6CUX - chains A and B of the 6 polymer chains in the assembly; structure by X-ray diffraction, 4.10 A resolution (low resolution: residue-level contacts below are approximate; hydrogen-bond / salt-bridge calls are withheld).

Chain A (and B):
Molecule: DNA-directed RNA polymerase subunit alpha
From: Escherichia coli (strain K12)
Notes: EC 2.7.7.6; chain B of this document is another copy of the same molecule, construct and numbering; everything in this record applies to it too
UniProtKB: P0A7Z4 (RPOA_ECOLI); numbering as in UniProt (aligned over 1-329)
Chain sequence (329 residues; each row starts with the number of its first residue):
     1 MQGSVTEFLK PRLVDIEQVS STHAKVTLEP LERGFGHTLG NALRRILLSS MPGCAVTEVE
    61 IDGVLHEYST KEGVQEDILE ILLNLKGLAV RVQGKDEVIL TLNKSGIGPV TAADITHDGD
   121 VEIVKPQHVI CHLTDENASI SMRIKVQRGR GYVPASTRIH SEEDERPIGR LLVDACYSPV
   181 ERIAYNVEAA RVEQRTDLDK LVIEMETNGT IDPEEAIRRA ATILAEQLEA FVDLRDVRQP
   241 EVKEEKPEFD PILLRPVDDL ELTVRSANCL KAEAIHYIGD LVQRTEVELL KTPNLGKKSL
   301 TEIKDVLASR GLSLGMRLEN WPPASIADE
Unresolved in the structure: 1-7, 235-329 (chain B: 1-5, 159-171, 233-329)
Swiss-Prot annotation at these positions:
  - region: E162 to E165 (Required for interaction with Crp at class II promoters)
  - modified residue: R265 (ADP-ribosylarginine), K297 (N6-acetyllysine), K298 (N6-acetyllysine)
  - mutagenesis: R45 (R45C: In rpoA112; temperature-sensitive, blocks RNA polymerase assembly), E162 to E165 (5-fold decrease in CRP-class II promoter-dependent transcription), E165 (E165K: 5-fold decrease in CRP-class II promoter-dependent transcription), R191 (R191C: In rpoA101; temperature-sensitive)

How chain A and chain B interact:
Residue-residue contacts - 60 pairs, chain A then chain B:
  F8(A) - R150(B)
  L9(A) - Q227(B)
  K10(A) - E226(B)
  K10(A) - Q227(B)
  K10(A) - E229(B)
  P11(A) - Q227(B)
  P11(A) - A230(B)
  R12(A) - A230(B)
  L13(A) - F231(B)
  L28(A) - F231(B)
  F35(A) - I46(B)
  F35(A) - S50(B)
  F35(A) - Q227(B)
  H37(A) - R45(B)
  T38(A) - A42(B)
  T38(A) - R45(B)
  N41(A) - N41(B)
  A42(A) - T38(B)
  R45(A) - G34(B)
  R45(A) - H37(B)
  R45(A) - T38(B)
  I46(A) - F35(B)
  I46(A) - T38(B)
  S50(A) - F8(B)
  S50(A) - F35(B)
  R150(A) - T6(B)
  R150(A) - E7(B)
  R150(A) - F8(B)
  R150(A) - E32(B)
  R218(A) - A230(B)
  R218(A) - F231(B)
  R218(A) - V232(B)
  A221(A) - L228(B)
  A221(A) - F231(B)
  T222(A) - F231(B)
  T222(A) - V232(B)
  I223(A) - F8(B)
  I223(A) - F35(B)
  L224(A) - L224(B)
  L224(A) - L228(B)
  A225(A) - A225(B)
  A225(A) - L228(B)
  Q227(A) - L9(B)
  Q227(A) - P11(B)
  Q227(A) - L31(B)
  Q227(A) - F35(B)
  Q227(A) - L39(B)
  L228(A) - L43(B)
  L228(A) - A221(B)
  L228(A) - L224(B)
  A230(A) - P11(B)
  F231(A) - L39(B)
  F231(A) - L43(B)
  F231(A) - L201(B)
  F231(A) - I203(B)
  V232(A) - T222(B)
  D233(A) - R218(B)
  L234(A) - I16(B)
  L234(A) - E214(B)
  L234(A) - R218(B)
Interface residues without a listed pair, chain A (34 interface residues in all): L31, S49, P52, E226, E229
Interface residues without a listed pair, chain B (40 interface residues in all): K10, V14, V26, L28, I217

Summary:
34 residues of chain A and 40 residues of chain B are in contact. From UniProt: 6 mutagenesis sites on chain
A.
Both chains are DNA-directed RNA polymerase subunit alpha (Escherichia coli (strain K12)). Entry 6CUX
(Escherichia coli RpoB S531L mutant RNA polymerase holoenzyme in complex with Kanglemycin A) was determined by
X-ray diffraction (same publication as 6CUU).
